Entry 8OSJ (electron microscopy, 6.20 A resolution (low resolution: residue-level contacts below are approximate; hydrogen-bond / salt-bridge calls are withheld)); this record covers chains A and B of the 12 polymer chains in the assembly.

Chain A:
Protein: Histone H3.1
From: Homo sapiens
UniProtKB: P68431 (H31_HUMAN); residues 0-135 here correspond to UniProt positions 1-136 (UniProt number = residue number + 1)
Chain sequence (139 residues; each row starts with the number of its first residue; numbers below 1 keep their minus sign (Gly-3 is residue -3)):
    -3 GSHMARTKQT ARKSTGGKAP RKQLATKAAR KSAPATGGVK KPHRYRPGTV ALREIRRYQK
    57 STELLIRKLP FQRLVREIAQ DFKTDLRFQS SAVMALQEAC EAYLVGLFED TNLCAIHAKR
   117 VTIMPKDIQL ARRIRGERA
Not modelled in the structure: -3 to 44, 134-135
Sequence notes: expression tag (-3 to -1)

Chain B:
Protein: Histone H4
From: Homo sapiens
UniProtKB: P62805 (H4_HUMAN); residues 0-102 here correspond to UniProt positions 1-103 (UniProt number = residue number + 1)
Chain sequence (106 residues; numbered -3 to 102; the number before each row is that of its first residue; numbers below 1 keep their minus sign (Gly-3 is residue -3)):
    -3 GSHMSGRGKG GKGLGKGGAK RHRKVLRDNI QGITKPAIRR LARRGGVKRI SGLIYEETRG
    57 VLKVFLENVI RDAVTYTEHA KRKTVTAMDV VYALKRQGRT LYGFGG
Not modelled in the structure: -3 to 22, 102
Sequence notes: expression tag (-3 to -1)

Interface between chain A and chain B:
Contacting residue pairs (88):
  Ala47(A) - Arg39(B)
  Ala47(A) - Lys44(B)
  Glu50(A) - Arg39(B)
  Ile51(A) - Arg39(B)
  Ile51(A) - Gly42(B)
  Ile51(A) - Val43(B)
  Tyr54(A) - Arg36(B)
  Tyr54(A) - Arg39(B)
  Tyr54(A) - Arg40(B)
  Gln55(A) - Arg40(B)
  Ser57(A) - Arg40(B)
  Glu59(A) - Arg40(B)
  Leu61(A) - Arg36(B)
  Leu61(A) - Leu37(B)
  Leu61(A) - Arg40(B)
  Ile62(A) - Ile29(B)
  Ile62(A) - Leu37(B)
  Arg63(A) - Arg36(B)
  Pro66(A) - Asn25(B)
  Pro66(A) - Gly28(B)
  Arg69(A) - Asn25(B)
  Leu70(A) - Asn25(B)
  Leu70(A) - Ile26(B)
  Leu70(A) - Leu62(B)
  Val71(A) - Ile66(B)
  Glu73(A) - Arg23(B)
  Glu73(A) - Asp24(B)
  Glu73(A) - Asn25(B)
  Ile74(A) - Leu62(B)
  Ile74(A) - Glu63(B)
  Ile74(A) - Ile66(B)
  Ala75(A) - Ile66(B)
  Phe78(A) - Glu63(B)
  Phe78(A) - Ile66(B)
  Phe78(A) - Arg67(B)
  Lys79(A) - Glu74(B)
  Asp81(A) - Lys79(B)
  Leu82(A) - Lys79(B)
  Arg83(A) - Lys79(B)
  Arg83(A) - Thr80(B)
  Arg83(A) - Val81(B)
  Phe84(A) - Val81(B)
  Gln85(A) - Val81(B)
  Gln85(A) - Thr82(B)
  Gln85(A) - Ala83(B)
  Ser87(A) - Ala83(B)
  Ser87(A) - Phe100(B)
  Ala88(A) - Thr82(B)
  Ala88(A) - Ala83(B)
  Ala88(A) - Val86(B)
  Ala91(A) - Leu97(B)
  Ala91(A) - Phe100(B)
  Leu92(A) - Val65(B)
  Leu92(A) - Val86(B)
  Glu94(A) - Phe100(B)
  Cys96(A) - Phe61(B)
  Cys96(A) - Leu62(B)
  Glu97(A) - Leu37(B)
  Tyr99(A) - Val57(B)
  Tyr99(A) - Phe61(B)
  Tyr99(A) - Arg95(B)
  Leu100(A) - Leu37(B)
  Val101(A) - Arg40(B)
  Val101(A) - Gly41(B)
  Phe104(A) - Leu37(B)
  Phe104(A) - Ala38(B)
  Phe104(A) - Val43(B)
  Glu105(A) - Gly41(B)
  Asn108(A) - Gly42(B)
  Asn108(A) - Val43(B)
  Val117(A) - Arg45(B)
  Thr118(A) - Arg45(B)
  Thr118(A) - Ile46(B)
  Thr118(A) - Ser47(B)
  Ile119(A) - Val43(B)
  Ile119(A) - Arg45(B)
  Ile119(A) - Ser47(B)
  Ile119(A) - Ile50(B)
  Met120(A) - Ser47(B)
  Met120(A) - Ile50(B)
  Pro121(A) - Ser47(B)
  Pro121(A) - Leu49(B)
  Pro121(A) - Ile50(B)
  Pro121(A) - Glu53(B)
  Ile124(A) - Ile50(B)
  Ile124(A) - Glu53(B)
  Gln125(A) - Glu53(B)
  Arg128(A) - Val57(B)
Also at the interface, not in a pair above, chain A (50 interface residues in all): Thr58, Phe67, Met90, Ala95, Leu103
Also at the interface, not in a pair above, chain B (46 interface residues in all): Ala33, Ile34, Thr54, Leu58, Lys59, Val70, Arg78, Leu90

In short:
The interface between chain A and chain B involves 50 residues on one side and 46 on the other.
Here chain A is Histone H3.1 and chain B is Histone H4, both from Homo sapiens. Entry 8OSJ (Cryo-EM structure
of CLOCK-BMAL1 bound to a nucleosomal E-box at position SHL-6.2 (DNA conformation 1)) was determined by
electron microscopy together with 8OSK, 8OSL, 8OTS and 8OTT from the same study.
